PDB entry 9FMV | electron microscopy, 3.43 A resolution | chains A and E of the 5 polymer chains in the assembly

== Chain A ==
Name: Cellulose synthase catalytic subunit [UDP-forming]
Organism: Escherichia coli
Notes: EC 2.4.1.12; engineered mutation(s): HA-FLAG at C-terminus
Sequence (908 residues; numbered 1 to 908; the number before each row is that of its first residue):
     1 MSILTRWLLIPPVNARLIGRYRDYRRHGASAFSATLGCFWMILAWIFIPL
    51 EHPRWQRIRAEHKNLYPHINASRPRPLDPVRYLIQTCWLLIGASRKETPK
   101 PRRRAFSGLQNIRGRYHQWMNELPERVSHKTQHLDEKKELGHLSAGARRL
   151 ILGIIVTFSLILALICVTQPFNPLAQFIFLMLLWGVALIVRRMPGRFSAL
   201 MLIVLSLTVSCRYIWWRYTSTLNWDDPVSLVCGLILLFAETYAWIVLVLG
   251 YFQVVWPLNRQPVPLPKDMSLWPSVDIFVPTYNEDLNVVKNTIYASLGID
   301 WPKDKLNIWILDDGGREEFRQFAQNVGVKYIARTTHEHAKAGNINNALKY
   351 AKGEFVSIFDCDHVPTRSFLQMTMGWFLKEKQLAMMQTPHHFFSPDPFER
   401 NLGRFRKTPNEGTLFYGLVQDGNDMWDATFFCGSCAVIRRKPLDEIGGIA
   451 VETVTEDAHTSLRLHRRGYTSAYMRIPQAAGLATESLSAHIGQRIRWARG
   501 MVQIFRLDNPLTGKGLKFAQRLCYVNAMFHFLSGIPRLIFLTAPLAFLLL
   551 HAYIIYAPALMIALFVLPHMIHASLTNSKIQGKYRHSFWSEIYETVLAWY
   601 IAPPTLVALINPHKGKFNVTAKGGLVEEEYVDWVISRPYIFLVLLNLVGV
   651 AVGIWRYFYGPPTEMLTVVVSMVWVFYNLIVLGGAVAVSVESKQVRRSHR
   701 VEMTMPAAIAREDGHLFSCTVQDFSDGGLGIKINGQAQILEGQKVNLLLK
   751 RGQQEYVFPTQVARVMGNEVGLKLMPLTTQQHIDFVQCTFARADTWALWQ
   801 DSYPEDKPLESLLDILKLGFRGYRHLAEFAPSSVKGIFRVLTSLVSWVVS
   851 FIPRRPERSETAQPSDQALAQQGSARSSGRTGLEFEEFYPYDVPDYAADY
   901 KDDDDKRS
Disordered / not traced: 95-104, 137-139, 392-416, 480-484, 610-630, 795-808, 856-908

== Chain E ==
Name: Cyclic di-GMP-binding protein
Organism: Escherichia coli
UniProt: A0A193LYZ8 (A0A193LYZ8_ECOLX); residues -679 to 74 here correspond to UniProt positions 26-779 (UniProt number = residue number + 705)
Sequence (754 residues; each row starts with the number of its first residue; numbers below 1 keep their minus sign (Thr-679 is residue -679)):
  -679 TPATQPLINAEPAVAAQTEQNPQVGQVMPGVQGADAPVVAQNGPSRDVKL
  -629 TFAQIAPPPGSMVLRGINPNGSIEFGMRSDEVVTKAMLNLEYTPSPSLLP
  -579 VQSQLKVYLNDELMGVLPVTKEQLGKKTLAQMPINPLFITDFNRVRLEFV
  -529 GHYQDVCENPASTTLWLDVGRSSGLDLTYQTLNVKNDLSHFPVPFFDPRD
  -479 NRTNTLPMVFAGAPDVGLQQASAIVASWFGSRSGWRGQNFPVLYNQLPDR
  -429 NAIVFATNDKRPDFLRDHPAVKAPVIEMINHPQNPYVKLLVVFGRDDKDL
  -379 LQAAKGIAQGNILFRGESVVVNEVKPLLPRKPYDAPNWVRTDRPVTFGEL
  -329 KTYEEQLQSSGLEPAAINVSLNLPPDLYLMRSTGIDMDINYRYTMPPVKD
  -279 SSRMDISLNNQFLQSFNLSSKQEANRLLLRIPVLQGLLDGKTDVSIPALK
  -229 LGATNQLRFDFEYMNPMPGGSVDNCITFQPVQNHVVIGDDSTIDFSKYYH
  -179 FIPMPDLRAFANAGFPFSRMADLSQTITVMPKAPNEAQMETLLNTVGFIG
  -129 AQTGFPAINLTVTDDGSTIQGKDADIMIIGGIPDKLKDDKQIDLLVQATE
   -79 SWVKTPMRQTPFPGIVPDESDRAAETRSTLTSSGAMAAVIGFQSPYNDQR
   -29 SVIALLADSPRGYEMLNDAVNDSGKRATMFGSVAVIRESGINSLRVGDVY
    21 YVGHLPWFERLWYALANHPILLAVLAAISVILLAWVLWRLLRIISRRRLN
    71 PDNE
Disordered / not traced: -679 to 25, 71-74
Sequence notes: conflict Ala-147 (Thr558 in A0A193LYZ8), Ile-101 (Val604 in A0A193LYZ8), Arg-53 (Gln652 in A0A193LYZ8), Ile51 (Val756 in A0A193LYZ8)

== Chain A / chain E interface ==
Contacting residue pairs (57):
  Leu140(A) - Trp55(E)
  Leu140(A) - Arg59(E)
  Leu152(A) - Trp55(E)  hydrophobic
  Leu152(A) - Val56(E)  hydrophobic
  Leu152(A) - Arg59(E)
  Ile155(A) - Leu52(E)  hydrophobic
  Val156(A) - Val56(E)  hydrophobic
  Ser159(A) - Ser49(E)  hydrogen bond (backbone-side chain)
  Ser159(A) - Leu52(E)
  Ser159(A) - Leu53(E)  hydrogen bond (side chain-backbone)
  Leu160(A) - Leu53(E)  hydrophobic
  Leu162(A) - Leu45(E)
  Ala163(A) - Ser49(E)
  Ile165(A) - Leu31(E)  hydrophobic
  Cys166(A) - Leu42(E)  hydrophobic
  Cys166(A) - Ala46(E)  hydrophobic
  Thr168(A) - Trp32(E)  hydrogen bond (backbone-side chain)
  Gln169(A) - Trp32(E)
  Gln169(A) - Leu35(E)
  Gln169(A) - Ala36(E)
  Gln169(A) - Leu42(E)
  Pro170(A) - Trp32(E)
  Phe171(A) - Leu35(E)
  Phe171(A) - Ala36(E)
  Phe171(A) - Leu42(E)  hydrophobic
  Ala175(A) - Pro39(E)
  Ile178(A) - Pro39(E)  hydrophobic
  Phe179(A) - Pro39(E)
  Phe179(A) - Leu42(E)
  Phe179(A) - Ala43(E)
  Leu182(A) - Ile40(E)  hydrophobic
  Leu182(A) - Ala43(E)  hydrophobic
  Phe197(A) - Ile51(E)
  Phe197(A) - Ala54(E)
  Phe197(A) - Trp55(E)
  Phe197(A) - Trp58(E)  hydrophobic
  Leu200(A) - Leu57(E)  hydrophobic
  Leu200(A) - Trp58(E)  hydrophobic
  Leu200(A) - Leu61(E)  hydrophobic
  Met201(A) - Val50(E)
  Met201(A) - Ile51(E)  hydrophobic
  Met201(A) - Ala54(E)  hydrophobic
  Val204(A) - Val50(E)  hydrophobic
  Leu205(A) - Val50(E)  hydrophobic
  Val255(A) - Leu61(E)  hydrophobic
  Trp256(A) - Trp58(E)
  Trp256(A) - Leu61(E)  hydrophobic
  Trp256(A) - Arg62(E)
  Trp256(A) - Ser65(E)
  Trp376(A) - Leu69(E)
  Glu380(A) - Arg68(E)  salt bridge
  Met425(A) - Leu61(E)
  Met425(A) - Ile64(E)  hydrophobic
  Met425(A) - Ser65(E)
  Trp426(A) - Leu61(E)  hydrophobic
  Asp427(A) - Arg68(E)  salt bridge
  Thr470(A) - Arg68(E)  hydrogen bond
Also at the interface, not in a pair above, chain A (37 interface residues in all): Phe158, Thr208, Leu258, Arg260, Lys379, Asp424
Also at the interface, not in a pair above, chain E (28 interface residues in all): His38

== Overview ==
Chain A and chain E form an interface of 37 and 28 residues respectively; the contacts include 4 hydrogen
bonds and 2 salt bridges. Polar pairs include Glu380(A)-Arg68(E), Asp427(A)-Arg68(E) and Ser159(A)-Ser49(E).
Here chain A is Cellulose synthase catalytic subunit [UDP-forming] and chain E is Cyclic di-GMP-binding
protein, both from Escherichia coli. Entry 9FMV (Cryo-EM structure of the c-di-GMP-free synthase:pEtN
transferase complex (BcsA-Bct-G3) from the E. coli cellulose secretion macrocomplex) was determined by
electron microscopy together with 9FMZ, 9FNN, 9FO7, 9FP0 and 9FP2 from the same study.
